PDB entry 9I62 | electron microscopy, 2.64 A resolution | chains D and J of the 12 polymer chains in the assembly

# Chain D
Name: DNA repair protein RAD51 homolog 1
Source organism: Homo sapiens
Reference sequence: Q06609 (RAD51_HUMAN); numbering as in UniProt (aligned over 1-339)
Sequence (339 residues; numbered 1 to 339; the number before each row is that of its first residue):
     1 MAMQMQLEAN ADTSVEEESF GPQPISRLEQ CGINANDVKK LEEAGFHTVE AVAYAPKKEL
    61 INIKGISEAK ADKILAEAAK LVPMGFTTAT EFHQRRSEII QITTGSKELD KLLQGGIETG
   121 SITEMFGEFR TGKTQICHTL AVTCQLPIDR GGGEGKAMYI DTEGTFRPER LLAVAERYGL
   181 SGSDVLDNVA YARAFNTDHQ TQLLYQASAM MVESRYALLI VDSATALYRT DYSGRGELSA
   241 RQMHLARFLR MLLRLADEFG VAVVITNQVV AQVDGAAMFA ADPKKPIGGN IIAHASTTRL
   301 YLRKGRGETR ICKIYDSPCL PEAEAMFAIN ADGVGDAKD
Unresolved in the structure: 1-20, 275-282
Metal / ion sites: Ca2+ site 1: Thr134, Glu163 (together with ATP); Ca2+ site 2: Ala293, Ser296, Asp316 (together with ATP)
Small-molecule neighbours:
  - ATP (adenosine-5'-triphosphate), molecule 1: Glu128, Phe129, Arg130, Thr131, Gly132, Lys133, Thr134, Gln135, Glu163, Arg170, Arg310, Ile329, Asn330, Ala331
  - ATP, molecule 2: Ala293, His294, Ser296, Tyr315, Asp316, Ser317, Pro318, Cys319, Leu320, Pro321, Glu322
Reported in the primary citation:
  - binding site for the 50-nt DNA strand: Phe279
  - binding site for the 50-nt DNA strand: Gly65, Lys70, Phe279, Lys284, Arg303 to Lys313
  - mutagenesis - K39A/K40A, K70A/K73A, F279A, R303A, K304A, R306A, K313A: decreased catalytic activity
  - mutagenesis - R303A, K304A, R306A, K313A: decreased binding to ssDNA
  - mutagenesis - F279A: unchanged binding to ssDNA
  - mutagenesis - K304A: unchanged binding to dsDNA

# Chain J
Molecule: 32-nt DNA strand
Sequence (32 nucleotides; numbered -3 to 28; the number before each row is that of its first residue; numbers below 1 keep their minus sign (DT-3 is residue -3)):
    -3 TTTTTTTTTT TCGTGTGGTA CTTTTTTTTT TT
Unresolved in the structure: -3 to 0, 27-28

# Interface between chain D and chain J
Residue-residue contacts (24):
  Arg229(D) - DT18(J)  salt bridge to the phosphate
  Arg229(D) - DT19(J)  salt bridge to the phosphate
  Arg235(D) - DA16(J)  base contact
  Leu238(D) - DA16(J)  sugar contact
  Ser239(D) - DG14(J)  hydrogen bond to the base
  Ser239(D) - DT15(J)  base contact
  Arg241(D) - DA16(J)  hydrogen bond to the phosphate
  Arg241(D) - DC17(J)  salt bridge to the phosphate
  Gln242(D) - DT15(J)  phosphate contact
  Gln242(D) - DA16(J)  hydrogen bond to the phosphate
  Val270(D) - DT18(J)  sugar contact
  Val270(D) - DT19(J)  phosphate contact
  Ala271(D) - DT18(J)  base contact
  Ala271(D) - DT19(J)  hydrogen bond to the phosphate
  Gln272(D) - DT19(J)  base contact
  Val273(D) - DT18(J)  base contact
  Val273(D) - DT19(J)  base contact
  Ile287(D) - DC17(J)  phosphate contact
  Gly288(D) - DC17(J)  hydrogen bond to the phosphate
  Gly289(D) - DA16(J)  phosphate contact
  Gly289(D) - DC17(J)  phosphate contact
  Asn290(D) - DA16(J)  hydrogen bond to the phosphate
  Ile291(D) - DT15(J)  phosphate contact
  Ile291(D) - DA16(J)  phosphate contact
Other interface residues (no listed pair), chain D (17 interface residues in all): Asp274, Pro286

# Overview
The interface between chain D and chain J involves 17 residues on one side and 6 on the other; the contacts
include 6 hydrogen bonds and 3 salt bridges. Among the polar pairs are Ser239(D)-DG14(J), Arg241(D)-DA16(J)
and Gln242(D)-DA16(J). The paper reports a binding site for the 50-nt DNA strand at Phe279(D), Gly65(D) and
Lys70(D) among others; K39A/K40A, K70A/K73A and F279A of chain D, among others, reduce catalytic activity; 7
substitutions were tested in all.
Chain D is DNA repair protein RAD51 homolog 1 (Homo sapiens) and chain J is a 32-nt DNA strand; the structure,
CryoEM structure of a RAD51 D-loop, was determined by electron microscopy.
